Entry 7OSI (electron microscopy, 3.80 A resolution); this record covers chains A and D of the 6 polymer chains in the assembly.

# Chain A
Protein: Probable ABC transporter binding protein NosD
Source organism: Pseudomonas stutzeri ATCC 14405
Reference sequence: P19843 (NOSD_PSEST); numbering as in UniProt (aligned over 1-436)
Chain sequence (436 residues; numbered 1 to 436; the number before each row is that of its first residue):
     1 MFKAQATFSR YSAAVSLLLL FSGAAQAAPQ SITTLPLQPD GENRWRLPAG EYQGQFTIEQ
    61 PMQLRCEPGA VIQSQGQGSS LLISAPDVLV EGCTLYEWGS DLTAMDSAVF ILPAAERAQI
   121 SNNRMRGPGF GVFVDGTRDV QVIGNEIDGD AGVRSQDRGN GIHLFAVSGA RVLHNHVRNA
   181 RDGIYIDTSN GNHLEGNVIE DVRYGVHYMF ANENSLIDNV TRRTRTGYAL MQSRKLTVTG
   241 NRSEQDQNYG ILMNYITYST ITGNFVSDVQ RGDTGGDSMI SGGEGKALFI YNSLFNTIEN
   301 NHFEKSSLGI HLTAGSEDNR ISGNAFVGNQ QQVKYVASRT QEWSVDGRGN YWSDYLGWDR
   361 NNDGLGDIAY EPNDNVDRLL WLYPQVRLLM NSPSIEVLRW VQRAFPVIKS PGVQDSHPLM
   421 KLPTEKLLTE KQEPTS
Unresolved in the structure: 1-27, 273-282, 430-436
Metal / ion sites: Cu ion: His207, Met209, Met231 (shared with 1 residue of chain H); Mg2+: Asp359, Leu365, Gly366, Asp367

# Chain D
Protein: Probable ABC transporter permease protein NosY
Source organism: Pseudomonas stutzeri ATCC 14405
Reference sequence: P19845 (NOSY_PSEST); numbering as in UniProt (aligned over 1-276)
Chain sequence (276 residues; row label = number of the first residue in the row):
     1 MNQVWNIARK ELSDGLRNRW LLAISLLFAV LAVGIAWLGA AASGQLGFTS IPATIASLAS
    61 LATFLMPLIA LLLAYDAIVG EDEGGTLMLL LTYPLGRGQI LLGKFVGHGL ILALAVLIGF
   121 GCAALAIALL VEGVELGMLF WAFGRFMISS TLLGWVFLAF AYVLSGKVNE KSSAAGLALG
   181 VWFLFVLVFD LVLLALLVLS EGKFNPELLP WLLLLNPTDI YRLINLSGFE GSGSAMGVLS
   241 LGADLPVPAA VLWLCLLAWI GVSLLLAYAI FRRRLT
Unresolved in the structure: 1, 44-49, 275-276

# Interface between chain A and chain D
Pairs across the interface (34):
  Leu356(A) - Val198(D)
  Trp358(A) - Leu194(D)  hydrophobic
  Trp358(A) - Leu197(D)
  Trp358(A) - Gly202(D)
  Trp358(A) - Gly237(D)
  Trp358(A) - Val238(D)  hydrophobic
  Trp358(A) - Ser240(D)
  Asp359(A) - Glu201(D)  hydrogen bond (backbone-backbone)
  Asp359(A) - Gly202(D)
  Arg360(A) - Gly202(D)
  Arg360(A) - Asn205(D)
  Arg360(A) - Pro206(D)  hydrogen bond (side chain-backbone)
  Arg360(A) - Pro210(D)
  Arg360(A) - Asp244(D)  salt bridge
  Asn362(A) - Lys203(D)
  Ile368(A) - Gly237(D)
  Ala369(A) - Ser234(D)  hydrogen bond (backbone-side chain)
  Glu371(A) - Ser234(D)  hydrogen bond
  Trp400(A) - Phe64(D)  hydrophobic
  Ala404(A) - Ser60(D)  hydrogen bond (backbone-side chain)
  Ala404(A) - Phe64(D)  hydrophobic
  Phe405(A) - Ile35(D)  hydrophobic
  Phe405(A) - Ser57(D)
  Phe405(A) - Ser60(D)
  Phe405(A) - Leu61(D)
  Phe405(A) - Phe64(D)  hydrophobic
  Pro406(A) - Ser57(D)
  Val407(A) - Ala53(D)
  Val407(A) - Thr54(D)
  Val407(A) - Ser57(D)
  Ile408(A) - Leu38(D)  hydrophobic
  Lys409(A) - Ser234(D)
  Met420(A) - Glu201(D)
  Lys421(A) - Glu201(D)  salt bridge
Other interface residues (no listed pair), chain A (18 interface residues in all): Tyr370
Other interface residues (no listed pair), chain D (29 interface residues in all): Gly39, Ala56, Glu207, Leu209, Gly233, Ala235, Leu241

# Overview
The interface between chain A and chain D involves 18 residues on one side and 29 on the other, with 5
hydrogen bonds and 2 salt bridges. Polar pairs include Arg360(A)-Asp244(D), Lys421(A)-Glu201(D) and
Arg360(A)-Pro206(D). His207(A), Met209(A) and Met231(A) form the Cu ion site.
Here chain A is Probable ABC transporter binding protein NosD and chain D is Probable ABC transporter permease
protein NosY, both from Pseudomonas stutzeri ATCC 14405. Entry 7OSI (ABC Transporter complex NosDFYL, R-domain
3) was determined by electron microscopy (same publication as 7O0Y, 7O0Z, 7O10, 7O11, 7O12, 7O13 and 10
further entries).
